4Z5X - chain A; structure by X-ray diffraction, 2.10 A resolution.

== Chain A ==
Name: Glycogen phosphorylase, muscle form
Source organism: Oryctolagus cuniculus
Notes: EC 2.4.1.1
UniProt: P00489 (PYGM_RABIT); residues 0-842 here correspond to UniProt positions 1-843 (UniProt number = residue number + 1)
Amino-acid sequence (843 residues; each row starts with the number of its first residue; numbering starts at 0):
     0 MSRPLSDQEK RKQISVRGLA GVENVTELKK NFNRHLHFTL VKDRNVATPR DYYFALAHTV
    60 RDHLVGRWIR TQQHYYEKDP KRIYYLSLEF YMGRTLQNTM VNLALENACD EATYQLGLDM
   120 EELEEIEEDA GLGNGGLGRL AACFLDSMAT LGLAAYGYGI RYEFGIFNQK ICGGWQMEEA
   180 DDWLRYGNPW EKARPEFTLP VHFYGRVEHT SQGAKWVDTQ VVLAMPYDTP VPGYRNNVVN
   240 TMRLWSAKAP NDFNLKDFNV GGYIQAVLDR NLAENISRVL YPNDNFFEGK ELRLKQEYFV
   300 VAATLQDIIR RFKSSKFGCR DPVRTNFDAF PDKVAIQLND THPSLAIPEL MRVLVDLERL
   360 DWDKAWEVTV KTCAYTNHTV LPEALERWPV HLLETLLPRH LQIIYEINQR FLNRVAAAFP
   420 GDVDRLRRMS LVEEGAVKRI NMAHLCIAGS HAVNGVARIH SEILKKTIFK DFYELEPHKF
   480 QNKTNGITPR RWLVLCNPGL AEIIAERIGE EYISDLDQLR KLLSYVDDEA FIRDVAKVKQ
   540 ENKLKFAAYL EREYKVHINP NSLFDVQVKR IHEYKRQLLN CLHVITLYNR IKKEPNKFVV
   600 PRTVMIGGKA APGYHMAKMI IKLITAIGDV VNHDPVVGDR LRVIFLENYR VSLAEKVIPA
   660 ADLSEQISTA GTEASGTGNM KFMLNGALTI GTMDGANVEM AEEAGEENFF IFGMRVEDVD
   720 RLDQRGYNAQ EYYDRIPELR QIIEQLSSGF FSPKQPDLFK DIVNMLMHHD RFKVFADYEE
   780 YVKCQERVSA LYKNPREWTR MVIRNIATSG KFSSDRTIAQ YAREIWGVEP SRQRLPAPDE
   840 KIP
Unresolved in the structure: 0-11, 255-260, 315-323, 838-842
Covalently attached groups: pyridoxal phosphate (PLP) linked to Lys680
Modified positions: Cys142 (S-hydroxycysteine; CSO)
Small-molecule neighbours:
  - 3,4,5-trihydroxybenzoic acid (GDE): Asn282, Asp283, Asn284, Phe285, His571, Ala610, Gly612, Tyr613
  - pyridoxal phosphate (PLP): Tyr90, Gly134, Gly135, Arg138, Trp491, Val567, Lys568, Lys574, Tyr648, Arg649, Val650, Ala653, Gln665, Gly675, Thr676, Gly677
Swiss-Prot annotation at these positions:
  - binding site (AMP): Asp42, Tyr75, Arg309 to Cys318
  - site: Cys108 (Involved in the association of subunits), Cys142 (Involved in the association of subunits), Tyr155 (Can be labeled by an AMP analog)
  - modified residue: Ser1 (N-acetylserine), Ser14 (Phosphoserine), Tyr203 (Phosphotyrosine), Tyr226 (Phosphotyrosine), Ser429 (Phosphoserine), Tyr472 (Phosphotyrosine), Ser513 (Phosphoserine), Lys680 (N6-(pyridoxal phosphate)lysine), Ser746 (Phosphoserine), Ser747 (Phosphoserine)
What the authors report for this chain:
  - binding site for 3,4,5-trihydroxybenzoic acid: Asn282, Asp283, Phe285, Ile570, His571, Ala610, Gly612, Tyr613

== Summary ==
Ligands of chain A: 3,4,5-trihydroxybenzoic acid. Pyridoxal phosphate is covalently linked to Lys680. From
UniProt: 12 AMP-binding residues. The paper reports a binding site for 3,4,5-trihydroxybenzoic acid at Asn282,
Asp283 and Phe285 among others.
Chain A is Glycogen phosphorylase, muscle form (Oryctolagus cuniculus); the structure, Glycogen phosphorylase
in complex with gallic acid, was determined by X-ray diffraction, deposited together with 4YUA.
